9HLJ - chains A and C of the 5 polymer chains in the assembly; structure by X-ray diffraction, 2.54 A resolution.

Chain A:
Protein: MHC class I antigen
Organism: Homo sapiens
UniProt: A0A3S6RG30 (A0A3S6RG30_HUMAN); residues 2-342 here correspond to UniProt positions 26-366 (UniProt number = residue number + 24)
Sequence (342 residues; row label = number of the first residue in the row):
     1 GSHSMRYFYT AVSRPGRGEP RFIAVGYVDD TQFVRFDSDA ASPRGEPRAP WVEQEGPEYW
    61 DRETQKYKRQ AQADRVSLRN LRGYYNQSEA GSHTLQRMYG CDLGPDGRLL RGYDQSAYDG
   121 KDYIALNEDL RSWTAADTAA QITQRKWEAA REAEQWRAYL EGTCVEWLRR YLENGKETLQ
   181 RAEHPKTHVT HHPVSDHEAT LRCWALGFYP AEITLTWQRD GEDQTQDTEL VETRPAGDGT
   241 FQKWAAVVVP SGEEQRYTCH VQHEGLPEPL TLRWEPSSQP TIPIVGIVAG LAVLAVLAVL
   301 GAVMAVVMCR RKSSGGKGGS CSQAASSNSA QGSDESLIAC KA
Not modelled in the structure: 277-342
Construct notes: expression tag (1)
Disulfide bonds: Cys-101/Cys-164, Cys-203/Cys-259

Chain C:
Protein: Nucleoprotein
UniProt: P0DTC9 (NCAP_SARS2); residues 1-9 here correspond to UniProt positions 266-274 (UniProt number = residue number + 265)
Sequence (9 residues; each row starts with the number of its first residue):
     1 KAYNVTQAF

Chain A / chain C interface:
Pairs across the interface (45; chain A residue first):
  Met-5(A) with Lys-1(C)
  Tyr-7(A) with Lys-1(C), hydrogen bond (side chain-backbone); Ala-2(C), hydrogen bond (side chain-backbone)
  Tyr-9(A) with Ala-2(C)
  Glu-63(A) with Lys-1(C); Ala-2(C), hydrogen bond (side chain-backbone)
  Lys-66(A) with Lys-1(C); Ala-2(C), hydrogen bond (side chain-backbone); Tyr-3(C); Asn-4(C); Val-5(C)
  Tyr-67(A) with Ala-2(C)
  Arg-69(A) with Val-5(C)
  Gln-70(A) with Val-5(C); Thr-6(C), hydrogen bond
  Val-76(A) with Ala-8(C), hydrophobic
  Ser-77(A) with Ala-8(C); Phe-9(C), hydrogen bond (side chain-backbone)
  Asn-80(A) with Phe-9(C), hydrogen bond (side chain-backbone)
  Tyr-84(A) with Phe-9(C), hydrogen bond (side chain-backbone)
  Leu-95(A) with Phe-9(C), hydrophobic
  Arg-97(A) with Thr-6(C); Phe-9(C)
  Tyr-99(A) with Ala-2(C); Tyr-3(C), hydrogen bond (side chain-backbone)
  Ser-116(A) with Phe-9(C)
  Tyr-123(A) with Phe-9(C), hydrophobic
  Thr-143(A) with Phe-9(C), hydrogen bond (side chain-backbone)
  Lys-146(A) with Phe-9(C), hydrogen bond (side chain-backbone)
  Trp-147(A) with Gln-7(C); Ala-8(C), hydrogen bond (side chain-backbone); Phe-9(C), hydrophobic
  Ala-150(A) with Gln-7(C)
  Glu-152(A) with Tyr-3(C); Thr-6(C); Gln-7(C), hydrogen bond (side chain-backbone)
  Gln-155(A) with Tyr-3(C)
  Trp-156(A) with Tyr-3(C), hydrophobic; Thr-6(C)
  Tyr-159(A) with Lys-1(C), hydrogen bond (side chain-backbone); Ala-2(C); Tyr-3(C), hydrogen bond (side chain-backbone)
  Thr-163(A) with Lys-1(C)
  Trp-167(A) with Lys-1(C)
  Tyr-171(A) with Lys-1(C), hydrogen bond (side chain-backbone)
Other interface residues (no listed pair), chain A (32 interface residues in all): Tyr-59, Ala-73, Leu-81, Ile-124

Summary:
32 residues of chain A and 9 residues of chain C are in contact; the contacts include 16 hydrogen bonds. Among
the polar pairs are Tyr-7(A)/Lys-1(C), Tyr-7(A)/Ala-2(C) and Glu-63(A)/Ala-2(C).
Chain A is MHC class I antigen (Homo sapiens) and chain C is Nucleoprotein; the structure, Crystal structure
of GV37-TCR in complex with HLA-C*12:02 with KAYNVTQAF (KF9), a 9-mer epitope from SARS-CoV-2 ..., was
determined by X-ray diffraction together with 9F13 from the same study.
